PDB entry 3LJD | X-ray diffraction, 1.38 A resolution | chain A

[Chain A]
Molecule: Zebrafish RNase1
Source organism: Danio rerio
Chain sequence (126 residues; numbered 3 to 128; the number before each row is that of its first residue):
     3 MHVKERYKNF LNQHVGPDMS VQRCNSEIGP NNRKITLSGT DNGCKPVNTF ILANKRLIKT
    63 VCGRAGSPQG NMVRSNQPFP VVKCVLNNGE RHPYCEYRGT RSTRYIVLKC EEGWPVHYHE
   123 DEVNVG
Disulfide bonds: Cys26-Cys86, Cys46-Cys97, Cys64-Cys112
Reported in the primary citation:
  - contacts within the chain: Ile30-Ile37, Gly31-Lys36

[Summary]
From the paper: contacts within the chain involving Ile30, Ile37 and Gly31 among others.
Chain A is Zebrafish RNase1 (Danio rerio); the structure, The X-ray structure of zebrafish RNase1 from a new
crystal form at pH 4.5, was determined by X-ray diffraction (same publication as 3LN8 and 3LJE).
